Entry 7RPX (electron microscopy, 4.20 A resolution (low resolution: residue-level contacts below are approximate; hydrogen-bond / salt-bridge calls are withheld)); this record covers chains C and E of the 6 polymer chains in the assembly.

[Chain C]
Protein: DNA polymerase sliding clamp 3
Source organism: Saccharolobus solfataricus
UniProtKB: P57765 (PCNA3_SACS2); residues 1-244 here = UniProt positions 1-244
Sequence (252 residues; numbered 1 to 252; the number before each row is that of its first residue):
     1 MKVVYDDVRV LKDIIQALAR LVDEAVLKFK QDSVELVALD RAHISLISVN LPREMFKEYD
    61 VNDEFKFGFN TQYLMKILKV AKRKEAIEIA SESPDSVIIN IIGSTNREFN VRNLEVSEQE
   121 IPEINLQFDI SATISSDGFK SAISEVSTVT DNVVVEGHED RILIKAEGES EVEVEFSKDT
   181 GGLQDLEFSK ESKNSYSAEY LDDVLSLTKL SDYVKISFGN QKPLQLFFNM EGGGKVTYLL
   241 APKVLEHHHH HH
Disordered / not traced: 244-252
Differences from the reference sequence: expression tag (245-252)

[Chain E]
Protein: DNA ligase
Source organism: Saccharolobus solfataricus
Notes: EC 6.5.1.1
UniProtKB: Q980T8 (DNLI_SACS2); residue numbers follow UniProt; this construct covers 1-601
Sequence (621 residues; each row starts with the number of its first residue; numbers below 1 keep their minus sign (Met-19 is residue -19)):
   -19 MGSSHHHHHH SSGLVPRGSH MEFKVIAEYF DKLEKISSRL QLTALLADLL SKSDKTIIDK
    41 VVYIIQGKLW PDFLGYPELG IGEKFLIKAI SIATNTDENS VENLYKTIGD LGEVARRLKS
   101 KQQSTGILGF LGTTSKESLT VDEVYSTLSK VALTTGEGSR DLKIRLLAGL LKKADPLEAK
   161 FLVRFVEGRL RVGIGDATVL DAMAIAFGGG QSASEIIERA YNLRADLGNI AKIIVEKGIE
   221 ALKTLKPQVG IPIRPMLAER LSNPEEILKK MGGNAIVDYK YDGERAQIHK KEDKIFIFSR
   281 RLENITSQYP DVVDYVSKYI EGKEFIIEGE IVAIDPESGE MRPFQELMHR KRKSDIYEAI
   341 KEYPVNVFLF DLMYYEDVDY TTKPLEARRK LLESIVKPND YVKIAHHIQA NNVEDLKSFF
   401 YRAISEGGEG VMVKAIGKDA IYQAGARGWL WIKLKRDYQS EMADTVDLVV VGGFYGKGKR
   461 GGKISSLLMA AYNPKTDSFE SVCKVASGFS DEQLDELQKK LMEIKRDVKH PRVNSKMEPD
   521 IWVEPVYVAE IIGSEITISP LHTCCQDVVE KDAGLSIRFP RFIRWRDDKS PEDATTTDEI
   581 LEMYNKQPKK KIESPAVDES V
Disordered / not traced: -19 to 0, 591-601
Differences from the reference sequence: initiating methionine (-19); expression tag (-18 to 0)
Bound ions: Mn2+ site 1: Ile61, Gly62; Mn2+ site 2 near Glu167 (its only coordinating residue here)
Curated features (UniProtKB/Swiss-Prot):
  - active site: Lys260 (N6-AMP-lysine intermediate)
  - binding site (ATP): Asp258, Arg265, Arg280, Glu310, Phe350, Arg427, Lys433
  - mutagenesis: Met1 to Leu30 (No interaction with PCNA3, no stimulation by PCNA heterotrimer), Phe110 to Leu111 (Impairs interaction with PCNA)
From the paper describing this entry:
  - contacts within the chain: Asp90-Lys457 (proposed by the authors, not directly observed)
  - mutagenesis - Q103A/I107A, F110A/L111A: decreased binding to PCNA
  - mutagenesis - R145D, R145L: unchanged binding to PCNA
  - mutagenesis - R145D: decreased catalytic activity on PCNA
  - mutagenesis - I336G/Y337G/E338G: unchanged catalytic activity on PCNA

[Chain C / chain E interface]
Contacting residue pairs (20; chain C residue first):
  Arg20(C) with Gly138(E); Leu142(E)
  Asp23(C) with Leu142(E)
  Asp40(C) with Leu108(E)
  Ala42(C) with Arg145(E)
  His43(C) with Ile107(E); Leu108(E)
  Ile44(C) with Ile107(E)
  Ser45(C) with Ile107(E)
  Leu46(C) with Leu108(E)
  Gln72(C) with Thr135(E); Gly138(E)
  Ile121(C) with Leu108(E)
  Pro122(C) with Leu111(E)
  Ile124(C) with Leu111(E)
  Tyr200(C) with Asp141(E); Arg145(E)
  Asp203(C) with Asp141(E)
  Pro223(C) with Phe110(E)
  Lys243(C) with Asn75(E)
Interface residues without a listed pair, chain C (22 interface residues in all): Leu21, Leu39, Arg41, Leu126, Glu199, Ala241
Interface residues without a listed pair, chain E (16 interface residues in all): Gly106, Gly112, Thr134, Glu137, Leu146, Lys152

[In short]
22 residues of chain C and 16 residues of chain E are in contact. From UniProt: active-site residue Lys260(E),
7 ATP-binding residues and 2 mutagenesis sites on chain E. The paper reports that Q103A/I107A and F110A/L111A
of chain E reduce binding to PCNA; contacts within the chain involving Asp90(E) and Lys457(E); 5 substitutions
were tested in all.
Chain C is DNA polymerase sliding clamp 3 and chain E is DNA ligase, both from Saccharolobus solfataricus; the
structure, Archaeal DNA ligase and heterotrimeric PCNA in complex with end-joined DNA, was determined by
electron microscopy, deposited together with 7RPO and 7RPW.
